Entry 7KED (X-ray diffraction, 3.60 A resolution); this record covers chains A and E of the 13 polymer chains in the assembly.

# Chain A
Name: DNA-directed RNA polymerase II subunit RPB1
From: Saccharomyces cerevisiae (strain ATCC 204508 / S288c)
Notes: EC 2.7.7.6
Reference sequence: P04050 (RPB1_YEAST); numbering as in UniProt (aligned over 1-1733)
Sequence (1733 residues; row label = number of the first residue in the row):
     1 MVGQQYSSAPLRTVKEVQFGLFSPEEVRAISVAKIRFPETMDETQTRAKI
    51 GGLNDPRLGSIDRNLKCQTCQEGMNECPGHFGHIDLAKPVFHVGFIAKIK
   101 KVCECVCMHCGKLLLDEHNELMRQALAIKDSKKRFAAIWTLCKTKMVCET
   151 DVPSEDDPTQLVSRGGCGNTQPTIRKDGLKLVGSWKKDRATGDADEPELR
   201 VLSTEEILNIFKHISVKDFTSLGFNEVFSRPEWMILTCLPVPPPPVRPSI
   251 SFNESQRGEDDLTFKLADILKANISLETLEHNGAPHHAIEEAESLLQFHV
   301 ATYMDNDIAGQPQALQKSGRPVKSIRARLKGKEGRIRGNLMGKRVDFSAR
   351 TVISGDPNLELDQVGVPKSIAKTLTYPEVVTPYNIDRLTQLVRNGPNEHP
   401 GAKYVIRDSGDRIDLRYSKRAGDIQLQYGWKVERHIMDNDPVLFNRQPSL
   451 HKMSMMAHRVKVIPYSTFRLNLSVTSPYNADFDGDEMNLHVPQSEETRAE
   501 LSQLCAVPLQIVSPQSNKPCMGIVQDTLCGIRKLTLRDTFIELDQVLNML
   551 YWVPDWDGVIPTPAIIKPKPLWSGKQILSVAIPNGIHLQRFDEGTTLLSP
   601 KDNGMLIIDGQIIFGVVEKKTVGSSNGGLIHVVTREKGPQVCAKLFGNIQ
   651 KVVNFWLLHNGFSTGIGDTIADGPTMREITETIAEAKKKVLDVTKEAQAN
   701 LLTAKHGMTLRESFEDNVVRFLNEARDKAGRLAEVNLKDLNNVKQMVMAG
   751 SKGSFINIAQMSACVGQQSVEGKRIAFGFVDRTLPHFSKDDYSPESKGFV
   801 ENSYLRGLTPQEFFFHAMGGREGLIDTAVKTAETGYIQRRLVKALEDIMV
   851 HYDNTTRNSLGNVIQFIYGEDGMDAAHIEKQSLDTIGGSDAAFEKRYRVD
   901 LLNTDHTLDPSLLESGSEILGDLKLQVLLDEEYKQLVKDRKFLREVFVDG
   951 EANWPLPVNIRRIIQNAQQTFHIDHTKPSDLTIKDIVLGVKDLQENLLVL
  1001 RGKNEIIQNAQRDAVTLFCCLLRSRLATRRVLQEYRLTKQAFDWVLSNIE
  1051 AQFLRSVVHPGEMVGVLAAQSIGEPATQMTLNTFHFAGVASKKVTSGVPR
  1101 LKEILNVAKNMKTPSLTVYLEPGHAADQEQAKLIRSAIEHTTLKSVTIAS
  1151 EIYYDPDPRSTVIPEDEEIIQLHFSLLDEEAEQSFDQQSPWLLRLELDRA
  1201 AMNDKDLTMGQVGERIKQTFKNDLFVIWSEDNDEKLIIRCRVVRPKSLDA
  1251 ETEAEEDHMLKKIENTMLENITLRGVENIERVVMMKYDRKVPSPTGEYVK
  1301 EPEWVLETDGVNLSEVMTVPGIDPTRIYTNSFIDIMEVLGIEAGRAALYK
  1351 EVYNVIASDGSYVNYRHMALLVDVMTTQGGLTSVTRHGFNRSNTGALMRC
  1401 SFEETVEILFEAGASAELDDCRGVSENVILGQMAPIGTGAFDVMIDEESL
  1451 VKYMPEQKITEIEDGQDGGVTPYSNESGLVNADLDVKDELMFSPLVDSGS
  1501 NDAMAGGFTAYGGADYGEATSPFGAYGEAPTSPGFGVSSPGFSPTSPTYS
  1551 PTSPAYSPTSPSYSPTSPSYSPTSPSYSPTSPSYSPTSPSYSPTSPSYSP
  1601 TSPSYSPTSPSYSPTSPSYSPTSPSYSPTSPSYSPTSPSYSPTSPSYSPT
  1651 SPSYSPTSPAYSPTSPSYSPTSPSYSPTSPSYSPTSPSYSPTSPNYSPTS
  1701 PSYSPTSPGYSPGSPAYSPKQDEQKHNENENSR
Disordered / not traced: 1-2, 154-160, 187-198, 250-256, 1082-1091, 1177-1187, 1244-1256, 1447-1733
Bound ions: Zn2+ site 1: Cys67, Cys70, Cys77, His80; Zn2+ site 2: Cys107, Cys110, Gly168; Mg2+: Asp481, Asp483, Asp485 (shared with 1 residue of chain R)
Swiss-Prot annotation at these positions:
  - region: Pro248 to Asp260 (Lid loop), Asn306 to Lys323 (Rudder loop), Pro810 to Glu822 (Bridging helix)
  - binding site (Zn(2+)): Cys67, Cys70, Cys77, His80, Cys107, Cys110, Cys148, Cys167
  - binding site (Mg(2+)): Asp481, Asp483, Asp485
  - modified residue: Thr1471 (Phosphothreonine)
  - cross-link (Glycyl lysine isopeptide (Lys-Gly)): Lys695 (interchain with G-Cter in ubiquitin), Lys1246 (interchain with G-Cter in ubiquitin), Lys1350 (interchain with G-Cter in ubiquitin)
  - natural variant: Ser1653 to Pro1659 (deletion: In strain: A364A)
  - mutagenesis: Lys1246 (K1246R: Impairs ubiquitination during transcription stress)

# Chain E
Name: DNA-directed RNA polymerases I, II, and III subunit RPABC1
From: Saccharomyces cerevisiae (strain ATCC 204508 / S288c)
Reference sequence: P20434 (RPAB1_YEAST); residue numbers follow UniProt; this construct covers 1-215
Sequence (215 residues; each row starts with the number of its first residue):
     1 MDQENERNISRLWRAFRTVKEMVKDRGYFITQEEVELPLEDFKAKYCDSM
    51 GRPQRKMMSFQANPTEESISKFPDMGSLWVEFCDEPSVGVKTMKTFVIHI
   101 QEKNFQTGIFVYQNNITPSAMKLVPSIPPATIETFNEAALVVNITHHELV
   151 PKHIRLSSDEKRELLKRYRLKESQLPRIQRADPVALYLGLKRGEVVKIIR
   201 KSETSGRYASYRICM
Disordered / not traced: 1-3

# Interface between chain A and chain E
Contacting residue pairs - 74 pairs, chain A then chain E:
  Arg857(A) - Tyr168(E)
  Arg857(A) - Leu170(E)
  Arg857(A) - Gln174(E)
  Gly861(A) - Gln174(E)
  Asn862(A) - Gln174(E)
  Val863(A) - Leu170(E)  hydrophobic
  Val863(A) - Gln174(E)  hydrogen bond (backbone-backbone)
  Val863(A) - Pro176(E)
  Gln865(A) - Tyr208(E)
  Phe866(A) - Leu175(E)  hydrophobic
  Phe866(A) - Pro176(E)
  Phe866(A) - Tyr208(E)  hydrogen bond (backbone-side chain)
  Phe866(A) - Ser210(E)
  Phe866(A) - Tyr211(E)
  Ile867(A) - Tyr208(E)
  Gly869(A) - Thr204(E)  hydrogen bond (backbone-side chain)
  Glu870(A) - Ser202(E)  hydrogen bond
  Glu870(A) - Thr204(E)
  Glu870(A) - Ser205(E)  hydrogen bond (backbone-side chain)
  Glu870(A) - Tyr208(E)
  Asp871(A) - Thr204(E)
  Asp871(A) - Ser205(E)
  Glu945(A) - Lys201(E)  hydrogen bond (backbone-side chain)
  Phe947(A) - Glu203(E)
  Trp954(A) - Glu203(E)
  Leu956(A) - Thr204(E)
  Asn1004(A) - Arg167(E)
  Ala1010(A) - Tyr168(E)
  Asp1013(A) - Gly206(E)
  Asp1013(A) - Arg207(E)  salt bridge
  Ala1014(A) - Ser205(E)
  Thr1016(A) - Arg207(E)
  Leu1017(A) - Glu203(E)
  Leu1017(A) - Thr204(E)
  Leu1017(A) - Ser205(E)
  Leu1017(A) - Gly206(E)
  Met1317(A) - Val142(E)
  Thr1318(A) - Arg11(E)  hydrogen bond
  Thr1318(A) - Val141(E)
  Val1319(A) - Arg14(E)
  Pro1320(A) - Arg14(E)
  Pro1324(A) - Val142(E)  hydrophobic
  Pro1324(A) - His147(E)  hydrogen bond (backbone-side chain)
  Thr1325(A) - His146(E)
  Thr1325(A) - His147(E)  hydrogen bond (backbone-side chain)
  Thr1325(A) - Glu148(E)  hydrogen bond (backbone-backbone)
  Arg1326(A) - His147(E)
  Arg1326(A) - Glu148(E)
  Ile1327(A) - His147(E)  hydrogen bond (backbone-side chain)
  Glu1337(A) - Pro183(E)
  Val1338(A) - Pro183(E)
  Leu1339(A) - Ile144(E)  hydrophobic
  Leu1339(A) - His147(E)
  Gly1340(A) - Asp182(E)
  Gly1340(A) - Pro183(E)
  Gly1340(A) - Val184(E)
  Ile1341(A) - Asp182(E)  hydrogen bond (backbone-side chain)
  Glu1342(A) - Pro151(E)
  Glu1342(A) - Ile198(E)
  Glu1342(A) - Arg200(E)  salt bridge
  Glu1342(A) - Arg212(E)  salt bridge
  Ala1343(A) - Leu149(E)  hydrophobic
  Arg1345(A) - Arg200(E)
  Tyr1349(A) - Glu203(E)
  Tyr1365(A) - Glu203(E)
  Tyr1365(A) - Thr204(E)
  Arg1366(A) - Thr204(E)
  Asp1373(A) - Arg200(E)  salt bridge
  Thr1376(A) - Arg212(E)  hydrogen bond (backbone-side chain)
  Thr1377(A) - Pro176(E)
  Thr1377(A) - Arg177(E)
  Gln1378(A) - Arg177(E)
  Gln1378(A) - Arg212(E)
  Gly1379(A) - Gln179(E)
Other interface residues (no listed pair), chain A (58 interface residues in all): Asp853, Thr855, Leu860, Phe942, Val946, Leu1000, Lys1003, Ile1006, Ile1007, Tyr1328, Ile1335, Met1336, Ala1346, Gly1380
Other interface residues (no listed pair), chain E (40 interface residues in all): Ala138, Val150, His153, Arg169, Ile178, Ala209

# Summary
The interface between chain A and chain E involves 58 residues on one side and 40 on the other; the contacts
include 13 hydrogen bonds and 4 salt bridges. Among the polar pairs are Asp1013(A)-Arg207(E),
Glu1342(A)-Arg200(E) and Glu1342(A)-Arg212(E).
Chain A is DNA-directed RNA polymerase II subunit RPB1 and chain E is DNA-directed RNA polymerases I, II, and
III subunit RPABC1, both from Saccharomyces cerevisiae (strain ATCC 204508 / S288c); the structure, RNA
polymerase II elongation complex with unnatural base dTPT3, was determined by X-ray diffraction together with
7KEE and 7KEF from the same study.
